PDB entry 1OS4 | X-ray diffraction, 2.25 A resolution | chains B and L of the 12 polymer chains in the assembly

# Chain B (and L)
Name: Insulin
From: Homo sapiens
Notes: fragment: B-chain; chain L of this document is another copy of the same molecule, construct and numbering; everything in this record applies to it too
Reference sequence: P01308 (INS_HUMAN); residues 1-30 here correspond to UniProt positions 25-54 (UniProt number = residue number + 24)
Sequence (30 residues; numbered 1 to 30; the number before each row is that of its first residue):
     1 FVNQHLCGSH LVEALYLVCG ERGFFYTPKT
Disordered / not traced: 30 (chain L: 29-30)
Bound ions: Zn2+: H10 (shared with 1 residue of chain F; 1 residue of chain J)

# How chain B and chain L interact
Pairs across the interface - 18 pairs, chain B then chain L:
  F1(B) - F1(L)  hydrophobic
  F1(B) - V18(L)
  V2(B) - L17(L)
  V2(B) - V18(L)
  V2(B) - C19(L)
  V2(B) - G20(L)
  V2(B) - R22(L)
  Q4(B) - Y16(L)
  Q4(B) - L17(L)
  A14(B) - L17(L)  hydrophobic
  Y16(B) - Q4(L)
  L17(B) - Q4(L)  hydrogen bond (backbone-side chain)
  L17(B) - L6(L)  hydrophobic
  V18(B) - F1(L)
  V18(B) - V2(L)
  C19(B) - V2(L)
  G20(B) - V2(L)
  G20(B) - Q4(L)
Also at the interface, not in a pair above, chain B (11 interface residues in all): L6, E21
Also at the interface, not in a pair above, chain L (11 interface residues in all): A14

# Overview
The chain B/chain L interface involves 11 residues from each chain, with 1 hydrogen bond. Its one
hydrogen-bonded contact is L17(B)-Q4(L).
Chain B and chain L are both Insulin (Homo sapiens); the structure, Dehydrated T6 human insulin at 295 K, was
determined by X-ray diffraction together with 1OS3 from the same study.
